PDB entry 6T5B | X-ray diffraction, 1.37 A resolution | chain A

# Chain A
Protein: GTPase KRas
Source organism: Homo sapiens
UniProtKB: P01116 (RASK_HUMAN); numbering as in UniProt (aligned over 1-169)
Amino-acid sequence (170 residues; numbered 0 to 169; the number before each row is that of its first residue; numbering starts at 0):
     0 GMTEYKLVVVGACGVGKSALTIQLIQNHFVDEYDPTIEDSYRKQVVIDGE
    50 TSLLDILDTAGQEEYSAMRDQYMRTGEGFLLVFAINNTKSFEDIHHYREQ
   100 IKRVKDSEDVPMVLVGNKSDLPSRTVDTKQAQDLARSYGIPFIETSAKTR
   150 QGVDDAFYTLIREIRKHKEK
Covalent attachments: pyrazinoquinolinone (O7K) linked to C12
Construct notes: expression tag (0); engineered mutation C12 (Gly in P01116); conflict S51 (Cys in P01116), L80 (Cys in P01116), S118 (Cys in P01116), G151 (Arg in P01116), D153 (Glu in P01116), I160 (Val in P01116), K165 (Gln in P01116), H166 (Tyr in P01116), K167 (Arg in P01116), E168 (Leu in P01116)
Ion coordination: Mg2+: S17 (together with GDP)
Residues lining bound ligands:
  - GDP (guanosine-5'-diphosphate): A11, G13, V14, G15, K16, S17, A18, F28, D30, E31, Y32, N116, K117, D119, L120, S145, A146, K147
  - pyrazinoquinolinone (O7K): V9, G10, A11, K16, P34, T58, A59, G60, Q61, E62, E63, Y64, S65, R68, D69, M72, H95, Y96, Q99, I100, V103
Swiss-Prot annotation at these positions:
  - motif: Y32 to Y40 (Effector region)
  - binding site (GTP): G10, A11, G13 to A18, V29 to T35, A59, G60, N116, K117, D119
  - modified residue: M1 (N-acetylmethionine), T2 (N-acetylthreonine), K104 (N6-acetyllysine)
  - glycosylation: T35 (Microbial infection: O-linked (Glc) threonine)
  - natural variant: K5 (K5E: In NS3; K5N: In GASC), G10 (G10GG: In AML), C12 (G12C: In lung carcinoma; this construct carries the variant), G13 (G13D: In GASC, JMML and OES; G13R: In pylocytic astrocytoma), V14 (V14I: In NS3), L19 (L19F: In OES), Q22 (Q22E: In CFC2; Q22R: In NS3), P34 (P34L: In NS3; P34Q: In NS3; P34R: In CFC2), I36 (I36M: In NS3), T58 (T58I: In NS3), A59 (A59T: In GASC), G60 (G60R: In CFC2; G60S: In NS3), 5 further natural variant entries in UniProt
  - mutagenesis: D38 (D38A: Decreased interaction with MAPKAP1/SIN1), Y40 (Y40A: Decreased interaction with MAPKAP1/SIN1), Q61 (Q61L: Promotes GTP binding)

# Overview
Bound to chain A: GDP. Pyrazinoquinolinone is covalently linked to C12. Curated annotation (UniProt) lists 20
GTP-binding residues and 3 mutagenesis sites.
Chain A is GTPase KRas (Homo sapiens); the structure, KRasG12C ligand complex, was determined by X-ray
diffraction, deposited together with 6T5U and 6T5V.
